PDB entry 4J53 | X-ray diffraction, 2.50 A resolution | chain A

== Chain A ==
Name: Serine/threonine-protein kinase PLK1
From: Homo sapiens
Notes: EC 2.7.11.21; fragment: catalytic domain
UniProtKB: P53350 (PLK1_HUMAN); numbering as in UniProt (aligned over 38-330)
Amino-acid sequence (293 residues; row label = number of the first residue in the row):
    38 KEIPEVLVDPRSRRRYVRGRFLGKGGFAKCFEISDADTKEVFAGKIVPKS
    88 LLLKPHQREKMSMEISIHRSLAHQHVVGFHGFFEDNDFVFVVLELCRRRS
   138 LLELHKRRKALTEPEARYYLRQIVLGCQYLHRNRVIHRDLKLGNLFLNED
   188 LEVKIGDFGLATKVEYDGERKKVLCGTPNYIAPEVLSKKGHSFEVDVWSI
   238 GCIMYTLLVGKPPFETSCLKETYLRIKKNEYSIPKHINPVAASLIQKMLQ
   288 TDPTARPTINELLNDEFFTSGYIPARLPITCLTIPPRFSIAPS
Differences from the reference sequence: engineered mutation Val210 (Thr in P53350)
Bound ions: Zn2+: His93, Cys212
Ligand contacts: 1J4 (4-[(9-cyclopentyl-7,7-difluoro-5-methyl-6-oxo-6,7,8,9-tetrahydro-5H-pyrimido[4,5-b][1,4]diazepin-2-yl)amino]-2-fluoro-5-methoxy-N-(1-methylpiperidin-4-yl)benzamide): Arg57, Phe58, Leu59, Gly60, Lys61, Gly62, Cys67, Glu69, Ala80, Lys82, Val114, Leu130, Glu131, Leu132, Cys133, Arg134, Arg136, Phe183
UniProt features mapped onto this chain:
  - region: Asp194 to Glu221 (Activation loop)
  - active site: Asp176 (Proton acceptor)
  - binding site (ATP): Leu59 to Cys67, Lys82, Glu131, Lys178 to Asn181, Asp194
  - modified residue: Ser103 (Phosphoserine), Ser137 (Phosphoserine), Thr214 (Phosphothreonine), Ser269 (Phosphoserine)
  - mutagenesis: Cys67 (C67V: In analog-sensitive mutant; enlarged catalytic pocket to accommodate purine analogs; when associated with G-130), Lys82 (K82M: Loss of kinase activity. No effect on S-phase progression; K82R: Loss of kinase activity. No effect on RIOK2-binding), Leu130 (L130G: In analog-sensitive mutant; enlarged catalytic pocket to accommodate purine analogs; when associated with V-67), Ser137 (S137A: No change in activity. Increases activity and restores recovery after DNA damage checkpoint; when associated with D-210; S137D: Increases activity. Results in a block in G1/S), Asp176 (D176N: Abolishes kinase activity), Asp194 (D194A: Does not interfere with FRY-binding)

== Summary ==
Ligands of chain A: compound 1J4. His93 and Cys212 coordinate Zn2+. Curated annotation (UniProt) lists
active-site residue Asp176, 16 ATP-binding residues and 6 mutagenesis sites.
Chain A is Serine/threonine-protein kinase PLK1 (Homo sapiens); the structure, Crystal structure of PLK1 in
complex with TAK-960, was determined by X-ray diffraction, deposited together with 4J52.
